Entry 9CUR (electron microscopy, 3.40 A resolution); this record covers chains D and C.

== Chain D ==
Name: Probable multidrug resistance ABC transporter ATP-binding/permease protein YheH
Source organism: Bacillus subtilis subsp. subtilis str. 168
Notes: EC 7.6.2.-
UniProt: O07549 (YHEH_BACSU); residue numbers follow UniProt; this construct covers 1-673
Sequence (681 residues; numbered 1 to 681; the number before each row is that of its first residue):
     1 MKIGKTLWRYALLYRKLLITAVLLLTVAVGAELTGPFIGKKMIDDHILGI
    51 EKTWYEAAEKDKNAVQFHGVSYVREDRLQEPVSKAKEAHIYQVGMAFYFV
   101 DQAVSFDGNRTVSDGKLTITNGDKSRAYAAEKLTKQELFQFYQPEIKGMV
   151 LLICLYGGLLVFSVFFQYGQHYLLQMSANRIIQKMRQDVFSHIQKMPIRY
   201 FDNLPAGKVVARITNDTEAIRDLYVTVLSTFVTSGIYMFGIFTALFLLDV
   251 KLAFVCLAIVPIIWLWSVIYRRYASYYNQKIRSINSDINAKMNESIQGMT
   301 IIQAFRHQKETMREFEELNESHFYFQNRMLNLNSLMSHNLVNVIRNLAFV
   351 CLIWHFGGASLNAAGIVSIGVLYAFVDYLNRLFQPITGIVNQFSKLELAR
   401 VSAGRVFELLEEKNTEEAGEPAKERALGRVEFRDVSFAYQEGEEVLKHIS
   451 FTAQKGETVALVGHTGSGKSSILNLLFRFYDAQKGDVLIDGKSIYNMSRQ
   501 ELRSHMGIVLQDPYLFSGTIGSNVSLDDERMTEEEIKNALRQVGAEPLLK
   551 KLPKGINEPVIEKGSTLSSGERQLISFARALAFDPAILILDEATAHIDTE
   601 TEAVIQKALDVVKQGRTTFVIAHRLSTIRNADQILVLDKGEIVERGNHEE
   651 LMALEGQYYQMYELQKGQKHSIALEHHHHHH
Disordered / not traced: 1, 121, 561-566, 666-681
Construct notes: expression tag (674-681)
Curated features (UniProtKB/Swiss-Prot):
  - binding site (ATP): Gly463 to Ser470
Ion coordination: Mg2+: Ser470 (together with ATP)
Ligand contacts:
  - ATP (adenosine-5'-triphosphate): Asp202, Tyr439, Gln440, Glu443, Val445, His464, Thr465, Gly466, Ser467, Gly468, Lys469, Ser470, Ser471, Tyr480, Glu592
  - hoechst 33342 (HT1; 2'-(4-ethoxyphenyl)-5-(4-methyl-1-piperazinyl)-2,5'-bi-benzimidazole), molecule 1: Glu32, Gly35, Tyr156, Leu160, Arg381, Gln384
  - hoechst 33342 (HT1), molecule 2: His338, Val341, Asn342, Arg345

== Chain C ==
Name: Probable multidrug resistance ABC transporter ATP-binding/permease protein YheI
Source organism: Bacillus subtilis subsp. subtilis str. 168
Notes: EC 7.6.2.-
UniProt: O07550 (YHEI_BACSU); residue numbers follow UniProt; this construct covers 2-585
Sequence (607 residues; row label = number of the first residue in the row; numbers below 1 keep their minus sign (Met-21 is residue -21)):
   -21 MGSSHHHHHHSSGLVPRGSHMLEFSVLKKLGWFFKAYWLRYTIAIVLLLA
    29 VNVIEMFPPKLLGNAIDDMKAGAFTAEGLLFYIGIFFVLTAAVYIMSYFW
    79 MHQLFGGANLMEKILRTKLMGHLLTMSPPFYEKNRTGDLMARGTNDLQAV
   129 SLTTGFGILTLVDSTMFMMTIFLTMGFLISWKLTFAAIIPLPVMAIAISL
   179 YGSKIHERFTEAQNAFGALNDRVLESVSGVRVIRAYVQETNDVRRFNEMT
   229 ADVYQKNMKVAFIDSLFEPTVKLLVGASYLIGLGYGAFLVFRNELTLGEL
   279 VSFNVYLGMMIWPMFAIGELINVMQRGNASLDRVNETLSYETDVTDPKQP
   329 ADLKEPGDIVFSHVSFTYPSSTSDNLQDISFTVRKGQTVGIAGKTGSGKT
   379 TIIKQLLRQYPPGEGSITFSGVPIQQIPLDRLRGWIGYVPQDHLLFSRTV
   429 KENILYGKQDATDKEVQQAIAEAHFEKDLHMLPSGLETMVGEKGVALSGG
   479 QKQRISIARALMANPEILILDDSLSAVDAKTEAAIIKNIRENRKGKTTFI
   529 LTHRLSAVEHADLILVMDGGVIAERGTHQELLANNGWYREQYERQQLFTA
   579 EEGGAGA
Disordered / not traced: -21 to 1, 469-472, 574-585
Construct notes: expression tag (-21 to 1)
Curated features (UniProtKB/Swiss-Prot):
  - binding site (ATP): Gly371 to Thr378
Ligand contacts:
  - ATP (adenosine-5'-triphosphate): Glu110, Tyr346, Ser349, Asn353, Lys372, Thr373, Gly374, Ser375, Gly376, Lys377, Thr378, Thr379, Gln419, Asp499, Asp500
  - hoechst 33342 (HT1; 2'-(4-ethoxyphenyl)-5-(4-methyl-1-piperazinyl)-2,5'-bi-benzimidazole), molecule 1: Glu33, Met79, Phe83, Ala86, Asn87, Glu90, Ser129, Leu130, Phe134, Leu137
  - hoechst 33342 (HT1), molecule 2: Lys250, Val253, Gly254, Tyr257, Ile289, Trp290, Phe293, Glu297
From the paper describing this entry:
  - mutagenesis - D141A: decreased binding to hoechst 33342 (from molecular simulation)

== Interface between chain D and chain C ==
Contacting residue pairs (195; chain D residue first):
  Glu32(D) - Lys250(C)
  Gly39(D) - Leu261(C)
  Met42(D) - Leu261(C)  hydrophobic
  His46(D) - Phe269(C)
  Ile47(D) - Ala265(C)  hydrophobic
  Ile47(D) - Val268(C)  hydrophobic
  Ile47(D) - Phe269(C)  hydrophobic
  Ile47(D) - Leu275(C)  hydrophobic
  Leu48(D) - Leu275(C)  hydrophobic
  Gln92(D) - Lys48(C)
  Gly94(D) - Ala49(C)
  Met95(D) - Asn271(C)
  Met95(D) - Leu273(C)
  Met95(D) - Thr274(C)  hydrogen bond
  Asn109(D) - Gly50(C)
  Arg110(D) - Lys48(C)  hydrogen bond (side chain-backbone)
  Arg110(D) - Ala49(C)
  Arg110(D) - Gly50(C)
  Lys135(D) - Asn271(C)
  Leu138(D) - Asn271(C)
  Phe139(D) - Phe269(C)
  Tyr142(D) - Phe269(C)  hydrophobic
  Ile146(D) - Phe266(C)  hydrophobic
  Met149(D) - Ala265(C)  hydrophobic
  Met149(D) - Phe266(C)  hydrophobic
  Met149(D) - Phe269(C)  hydrophobic
  Val150(D) - Phe266(C)  hydrophobic
  Ile153(D) - Leu258(C)  hydrophobic
  Ile153(D) - Phe266(C)  hydrophobic
  Tyr156(D) - Leu258(C)  hydrophobic
  Gly157(D) - Leu258(C)
  Leu160(D) - Leu251(C)
  Leu160(D) - Gly254(C)
  Leu160(D) - Ala255(C)
  Val164(D) - Pro247(C)
  Val164(D) - Leu251(C)  hydrophobic
  Gln167(D) - Glu246(C)
  Gln167(D) - Lys250(C)
  Tyr168(D) - Phe240(C)
  Tyr168(D) - Ser243(C)
  Tyr168(D) - Leu244(C)  hydrophobic
  Tyr168(D) - Pro247(C)  hydrophobic
  His171(D) - Asp242(C)
  His171(D) - Ser243(C)  hydrogen bond
  Tyr172(D) - Met236(C)
  Tyr172(D) - Phe240(C)  hydrophobic
  Tyr172(D) - Ser243(C)  hydrogen bond (backbone-side chain)
  Gln175(D) - Met236(C)
  Gln175(D) - Ala239(C)
  Gln175(D) - Asp242(C)  hydrogen bond
  Met176(D) - Met236(C)  hydrophobic
  Asn179(D) - Tyr232(C)
  Asn179(D) - Asn235(C)  hydrogen bond
  Asn179(D) - Met236(C)
  Arg180(D) - Tyr232(C)  hydrogen bond
  Gln183(D) - Tyr232(C)
  Arg186(D) - Phe194(C)
  Arg186(D) - Phe224(C)
  Arg186(D) - Val231(C)
  Gln187(D) - Asn225(C)
  Phe190(D) - Ser204(C)
  Phe190(D) - Asp220(C)
  Phe190(D) - Val221(C)  hydrophobic
  Phe190(D) - Phe224(C)  hydrophobic
  Ile193(D) - Arg212(C)  hydrogen bond (backbone-side chain)
  Gln194(D) - Arg212(C)  hydrogen bond (backbone-side chain)
  Gln194(D) - Glu217(C)
  Gln194(D) - Asp220(C)
  Gln194(D) - Val221(C)
  Met196(D) - Arg212(C)  hydrogen bond (backbone-side chain)
  Ile198(D) - Val208(C)  hydrophobic
  Ile198(D) - Arg209(C)
  Phe201(D) - Val205(C)  hydrophobic
  Phe201(D) - Arg212(C)
  Asp202(D) - Arg209(C)  salt bridge
  Ala206(D) - Leu202(C)  hydrophobic
  Val209(D) - Val205(C)  hydrophobic
  Val210(D) - Asn198(C)
  Val210(D) - Leu202(C)  hydrophobic
  Val210(D) - Val205(C)  hydrophobic
  Ile213(D) - Val201(C)  hydrophobic
  Thr214(D) - Phe194(C)
  Thr214(D) - Leu197(C)
  Thr214(D) - Asn198(C)  hydrogen bond
  Arg221(D) - Asn235(C)
  Ile288(D) - Arg94(C)
  Asn289(D) - Met118(C)
  Asn289(D) - Thr122(C)  hydrogen bond
  Met292(D) - Leu97(C)  hydrophobic
  Met292(D) - Leu101(C)  hydrophobic
  Asn293(D) - Thr114(C)
  Glu294(D) - Phe424(C)
  Glu294(D) - Ser425(C)  hydrogen bond (side chain-backbone)
  Ser295(D) - Met98(C)
  Ile296(D) - Leu101(C)  hydrophobic
  Ile296(D) - Tyr109(C)  hydrophobic
  Ile296(D) - Thr114(C)
  Gln297(D) - Thr114(C)  hydrogen bond
  Gly298(D) - Leu422(C)
  Gly298(D) - Phe424(C)
  Met299(D) - Leu102(C)  hydrophobic
  Met299(D) - Met104(C)
  Met299(D) - Tyr109(C)  hydrophobic
  Thr300(D) - Gln387(C)
  Ile301(D) - Phe424(C)  hydrophobic
  Ile301(D) - Arg487(C)
  Ile302(D) - Phe424(C)  hydrophobic
  Gln303(D) - Leu102(C)
  Gln303(D) - Met104(C)
  Gln303(D) - Ser105(C)
  Gln303(D) - Arg411(C)  hydrogen bond (backbone-side chain)
  Ala304(D) - Arg411(C)
  Phe305(D) - Tyr416(C)
  Phe305(D) - Arg487(C)
  Arg306(D) - Asp408(C)  hydrogen bond (side chain-backbone)
  Arg306(D) - Arg411(C)
  Arg306(D) - Gly412(C)
  His307(D) - Tyr434(C)  hydrogen bond
  His307(D) - Gln437(C)  hydrogen bond
  Gln308(D) - Leu102(C)
  Glu310(D) - Gln437(C)
  Thr311(D) - Leu102(C)
  Met312(D) - Thr95(C)
  Met312(D) - Met98(C)  hydrophobic
  Met312(D) - Gly99(C)
  Met312(D) - Leu102(C)  hydrophobic
  Phe315(D) - Arg94(C)
  Phe315(D) - Met98(C)  hydrophobic
  Glu316(D) - Thr95(C)  hydrogen bond
  Asn319(D) - Lys91(C)
  Asn319(D) - Arg94(C)  hydrogen bond
  Asn319(D) - Thr95(C)  hydrogen bond
  Glu320(D) - Lys91(C)
  His322(D) - Arg94(C)  hydrogen bond
  Phe323(D) - Asn87(C)
  Phe323(D) - Leu88(C)  hydrophobic
  Gln326(D) - Asn87(C)
  Gln326(D) - Glu90(C)  hydrogen bond
  Asn327(D) - Asn87(C)  hydrogen bond
  Leu330(D) - Phe83(C)  hydrophobic
  Leu330(D) - Gly84(C)
  Asn331(D) - Tyr76(C)  hydrogen bond
  Ser334(D) - Tyr76(C)
  Ser334(D) - Met79(C)
  Leu335(D) - Tyr72(C)
  Leu335(D) - Tyr76(C)  hydrophobic
  Asn339(D) - Tyr72(C)
  Asn339(D) - Ser75(C)  hydrogen bond
  Asn339(D) - Tyr76(C)
  Asn339(D) - Met79(C)
  Asn342(D) - Glu33(C)  hydrogen bond
  Asn342(D) - Val71(C)
  Val343(D) - Thr68(C)
  Val343(D) - Tyr72(C)  hydrophobic
  Asn346(D) - Thr68(C)  hydrogen bond
  Leu347(D) - Phe65(C)  hydrophobic
  Val350(D) - Phe64(C)  hydrophobic
  Val350(D) - Phe65(C)  hydrophobic
  Ile353(D) - Leu40(C)  hydrophobic
  Ile353(D) - Met47(C)
  Ile353(D) - Leu57(C)  hydrophobic
  Ile353(D) - Phe64(C)  hydrophobic
  Phe356(D) - Met47(C)
  Gly357(D) - Met47(C)
  Gly357(D) - Phe52(C)
  Ile369(D) - Ile44(C)  hydrophobic
  Leu372(D) - Ile44(C)  hydrophobic
  Tyr373(D) - Leu261(C)
  Tyr373(D) - Asn282(C)
  Val376(D) - Val283(C)  hydrophobic
  Asn474(D) - Arg209(C)  hydrogen bond
  Phe479(D) - Arg209(C)
  Gln500(D) - Val215(C)
  Gln500(D) - Glu217(C)  hydrogen bond
  Arg503(D) - Arg212(C)
  Arg503(D) - Ala213(C)
  Arg503(D) - Val215(C)
  Met506(D) - Ala213(C)
  Ile508(D) - Ala213(C)  hydrophobic
  Ile508(D) - Tyr214(C)  hydrogen bond (backbone-side chain)
  Leu510(D) - Val210(C)  hydrophobic
  Tyr514(D) - Val210(C)  hydrophobic
  Leu515(D) - Glu203(C)
  Phe516(D) - Glu203(C)
  Phe516(D) - Ile211(C)  hydrophobic
  Leu526(D) - Gln216(C)
  Leu526(D) - Asn219(C)
  Asp527(D) - Asn219(C)  hydrogen bond (backbone-side chain)
  Asp527(D) - Arg223(C)  salt bridge
  Asp528(D) - Gln216(C)  hydrogen bond
  Asp528(D) - Asn219(C)  hydrogen bond
  Ala580(D) - Tyr214(C)
  Phe583(D) - Tyr214(C)  hydrophobic
  Phe583(D) - Gln216(C)
  Tyr662(D) - Gln573(C)  hydrogen bond (side chain-backbone)
Interface residues without a listed pair, chain D (129 interface residues in all): Ile43, Phe97, Val161, Gln170, Lys195, Glu218, Asn285, Phe349, Trp354, Gly358, Ser360, Asp377, Glu416, Phe477, Ser504, Gly507, Val509, Ser517, Arg579
Interface residues without a listed pair, chain C (116 interface residues in all): Pro36, Ile61, His80, Thr103, Leu117, Gly121, Gln126, Asp199, Gly207, Thr228, Ala229, Tyr257, Gly262, Leu278, Val279, Tyr570, Arg572

== Overview ==
Chain D and chain C form an interface of 129 and 116 residues respectively, with 35 hydrogen bonds and 2 salt
bridges. Among the polar pairs are Asp202(D)-Arg209(C), Asp527(D)-Arg223(C) and Met95(D)-Thr274(C). Hoechst
33342 is bound between chain D and chain C. From the paper: D141A of chain C reduces binding to hoechst 33342.
Chain D is Probable multidrug resistance ABC transporter ATP-binding/permease protein YheH and chain C is
Probable multidrug resistance ABC transporter ATP-binding/permease protein YheI, both from Bacillus subtilis
subsp. subtilis str. 168; the structure, BmrCD in the inward-facing conformation bound to Hoechsts and lipids,
was determined by electron microscopy (same publication as 9CUP and 9CUS).
